8PSA - chains A and G of the 3 polymer chains in the assembly; structure by electron microscopy, 3.60 A resolution.

# Chain A
Protein: Fatty acid synthase subunit alpha
From: Saccharomyces cerevisiae
Notes: EC 2.3.1.86, 1.1.1.100, 2.3.1.41
Reference sequence: P19097 (FAS2_YEAST); residue numbers follow UniProt; this construct covers 1-1887
Amino-acid sequence (1887 residues; each row starts with the number of its first residue):
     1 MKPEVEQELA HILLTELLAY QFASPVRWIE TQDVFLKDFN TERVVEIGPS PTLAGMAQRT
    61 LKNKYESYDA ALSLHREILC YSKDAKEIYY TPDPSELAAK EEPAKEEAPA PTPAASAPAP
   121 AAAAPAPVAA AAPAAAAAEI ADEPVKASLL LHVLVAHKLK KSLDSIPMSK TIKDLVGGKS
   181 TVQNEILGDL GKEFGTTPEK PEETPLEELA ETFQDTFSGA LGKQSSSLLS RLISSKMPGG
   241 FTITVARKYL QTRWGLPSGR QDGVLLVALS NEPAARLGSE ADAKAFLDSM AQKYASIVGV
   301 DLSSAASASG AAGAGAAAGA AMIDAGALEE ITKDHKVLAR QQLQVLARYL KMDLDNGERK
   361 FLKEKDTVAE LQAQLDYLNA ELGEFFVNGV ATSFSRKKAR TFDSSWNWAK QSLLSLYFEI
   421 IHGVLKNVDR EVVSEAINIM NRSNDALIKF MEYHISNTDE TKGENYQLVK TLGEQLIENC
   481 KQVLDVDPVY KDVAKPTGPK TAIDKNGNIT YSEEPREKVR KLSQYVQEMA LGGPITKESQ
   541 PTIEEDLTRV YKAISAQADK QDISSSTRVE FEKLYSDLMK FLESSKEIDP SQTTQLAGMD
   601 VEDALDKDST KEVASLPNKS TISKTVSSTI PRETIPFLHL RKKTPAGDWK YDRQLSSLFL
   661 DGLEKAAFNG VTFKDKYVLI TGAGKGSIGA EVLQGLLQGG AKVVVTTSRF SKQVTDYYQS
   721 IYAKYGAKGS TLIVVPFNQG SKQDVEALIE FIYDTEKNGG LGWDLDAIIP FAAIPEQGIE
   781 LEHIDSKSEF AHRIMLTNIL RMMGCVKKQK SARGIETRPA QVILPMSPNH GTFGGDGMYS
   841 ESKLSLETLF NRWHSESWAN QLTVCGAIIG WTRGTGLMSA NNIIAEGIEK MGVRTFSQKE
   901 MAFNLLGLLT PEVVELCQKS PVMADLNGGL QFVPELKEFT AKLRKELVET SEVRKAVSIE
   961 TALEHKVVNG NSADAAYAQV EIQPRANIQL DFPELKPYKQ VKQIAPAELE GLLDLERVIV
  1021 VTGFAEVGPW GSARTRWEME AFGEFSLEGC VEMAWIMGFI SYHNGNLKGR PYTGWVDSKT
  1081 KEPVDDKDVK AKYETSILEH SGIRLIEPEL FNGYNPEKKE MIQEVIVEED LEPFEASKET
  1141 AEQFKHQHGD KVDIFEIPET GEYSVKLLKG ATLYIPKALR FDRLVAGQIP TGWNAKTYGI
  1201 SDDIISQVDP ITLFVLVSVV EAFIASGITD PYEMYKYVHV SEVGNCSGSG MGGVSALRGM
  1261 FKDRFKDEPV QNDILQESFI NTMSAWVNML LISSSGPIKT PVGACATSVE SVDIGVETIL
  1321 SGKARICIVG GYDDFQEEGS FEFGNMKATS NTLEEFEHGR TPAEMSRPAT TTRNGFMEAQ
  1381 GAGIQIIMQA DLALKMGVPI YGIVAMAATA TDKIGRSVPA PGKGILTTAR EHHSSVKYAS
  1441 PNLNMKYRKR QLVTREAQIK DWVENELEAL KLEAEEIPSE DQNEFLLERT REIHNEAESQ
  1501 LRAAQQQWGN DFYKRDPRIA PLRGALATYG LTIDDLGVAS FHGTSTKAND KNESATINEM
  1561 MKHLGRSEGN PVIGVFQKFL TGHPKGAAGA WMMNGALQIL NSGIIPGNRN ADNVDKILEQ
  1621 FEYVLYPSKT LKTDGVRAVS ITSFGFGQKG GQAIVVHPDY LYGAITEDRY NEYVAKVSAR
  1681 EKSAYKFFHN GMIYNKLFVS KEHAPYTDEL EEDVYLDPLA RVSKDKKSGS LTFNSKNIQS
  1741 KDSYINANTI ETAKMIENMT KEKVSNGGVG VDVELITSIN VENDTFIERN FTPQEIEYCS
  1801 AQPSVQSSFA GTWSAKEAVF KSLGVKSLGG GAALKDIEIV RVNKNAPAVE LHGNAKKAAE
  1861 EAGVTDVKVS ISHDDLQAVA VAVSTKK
Disordered / not traced: 95-327, 540-598, 875-879, 1887
Disulfide bonds: Cys1246-Cys1327
Swiss-Prot annotation at these positions:
  - active site (For beta-ketoacyl synthase activity): Cys1305, His1542, His1583
  - binding site (acetyl-CoA): Asp1772 to Glu1774, Tyr1798, Ser1808, Glu1817 to Ser1827, Arg1841 to Lys1844, Ile1871 to His1873
  - binding site (Mg(2+)): Asp1772, Val1773, Glu1774, Ser1872, His1873
  - modified residue: Ser50 (Phosphoserine), Ser180 (O-(pantetheine 4'-phosphoryl)serine), Ser523 (Phosphoserine), Ser958 (Phosphoserine), Ser1440 (Phosphoserine)
  - cross-link: Lys37 (Glycyl lysine isopeptide (Lys-Gly) (interchain with G-Cter in ubiquitin))
  - mutagenesis: Gly1250 (G1250S: Cerulenin-resistance), Val1769 (V1769D: Does not affect oligomerization; when associated with S-1771 and L-1773 or S-1771; L-1773; S-1879 and E-1881), Gly1770 (G1770D: Loss of transferase activity), Val1771 (V1771S: Does not affect oligomerization but lacks transferase activity; when associated with D-1769 and L-1773 or D-1769; L-1773; S-1879 and E-1881), Asp1772 (D1772S: Loss of transferase activity; when associated with S-1774), Val1773 (V1773L: Does not affect oligomerization but lacks transferase activity; when associated with D-1769 and S-1771 or D-1769; S-1771; S-1879 and E-1881), Glu1774 (E1774S: Loss of transferase activity; when associated with S-1772), Arg1841 (R1841A: Loss off transferase activity), Val1879 (V1879S: Does not affect oligomerization but lacks transferase activity; when associated with D-1769; S-1771; L-1773 and E-1881), Val1881 (V1881E: Does not affect oligomerization but lacks transferase activity; when associated with D-1769; S-1771; L-1773 and S-1879)

# Chain G
Protein: Fatty acid synthase subunit beta
From: Saccharomyces cerevisiae
Notes: EC 2.3.1.86, 4.2.1.59, 1.3.1.9, 2.3.1.38, 2.3.1.39, 3.1.2.14
Reference sequence: P07149 (FAS1_YEAST); residues 1-2051 here = UniProt positions 1-2051
Amino-acid sequence (2051 residues; numbered 1 to 2051; the number before each row is that of its first residue):
     1 MDAYSTRPLT LSHGSLEHVL LVPTASFFIA SQLQEQFNKI LPEPTEGFAA DDEPTTPAEL
    61 VGKFLGYVSS LVEPSKVGQF DQVLNLCLTE FENCYLEGND IHALAAKLLQ ENDTTLVKTK
   121 ELIKNYITAR IMAKRPFDKK SNSALFRAVG EGNAQLVAIF GGQGNTDDYF EELRDLYQTY
   181 HVLVGDLIKF SAETLSELIR TTLDAEKVFT QGLNILEWLE NPSNTPDKDY LLSIPISCPL
   241 IGVIQLAHYV VTAKLLGFTP GELRSYLKGA TGHSQGLVTA VAIAETDSWE SFFVSVRKAI
   301 TVLFFIGVRC YEAYPNTSLP PSILEDSLEN NEGVPSPMLS ISNLTQEQVQ DYVNKTNSHL
   361 PAGKQVEISL VNGAKNLVVS GPPQSLYGLN LTLRKAKAPS GLDQSRIPFS ERKLKFSNRF
   421 LPVASPFHSH LLVPASDLIN KDLVKNNVSF NAKDIQIPVY DTFDGSDLRV LSGSISERIV
   481 DCIIRLPVKW ETTTQFKATH ILDFGPGGAS GLGVLTHRNK DGTGVRVIVA GTLDINPDDD
   541 YGFKQEIFDV TSNGLKKNPN WLEEYHPKLI KNKSGKIFVE TKFSKLIGRP PLLVPGMTPC
   601 TVSPDFVAAT TNAGYTIELA GGGYFSAAGM TAAIDSVVSQ IEKGSTFGIN LIYVNPFMLQ
   661 WGIPLIKELR SKGYPIQFLT IGAGVPSLEV ASEYIETLGL KYLGLKPGSI DAISQVINIA
   721 KAHPNFPIAL QWTGGRGGGH HSFEDAHTPM LQMYSKIRRH PNIMLIFGSG FGSADDTYPY
   781 LTGEWSTKFD YPPMPFDGFL FGSRVMIAKE VKTSPDAKKC IAACTGVPDD KWEQTYKKPT
   841 GGIVTVRSEM GEPIHKIATR GVMLWKEFDE TIFNLPKNKL VPTLEAKRDY IISRLNADFQ
   901 KPWFATVNGQ ARDLATMTYE EVAKRLVELM FIRSTNSWFD VTWRTFTGDF LRRVEERFTK
   961 SKTLSLIQSY SLLDKPDEAI EKVFNAYPAA REQFLNAQDI DHFLSMCQNP MQKPVPFVPV
  1021 LDRRFEIFFK KDSLWQSEHL EAVVDQDVQR TCILHGPVAA QFTKVIDEPI KSIMDGIHDG
  1081 HIKKLLHQYY GDDESKIPAV EYFGGESPVD VQSQVDSSSV SEDSAVFKAT SSTDEESWFK
  1141 ALAGSEINWR HASFLCSFIT QDKMFVSNPI RKVFKPSQGM VVEISNGNTS SKTVVTLSEP
  1201 VQGELKPTVI LKLLKENIIQ MEMIENRTMD GKPVSLPLLY NFNPDNGFAP ISEVMEDRNQ
  1261 RIKEMYWKLW IDEPFNLDFD PRDVIKGKDF EITAKEVYDF THAVGNNCED FVSRPDRTML
  1321 APMDFAIVVG WRAIIKAIFP NTVDGDLLKL VHLSNGYKMI PGAKPLQVGD VVSTTAVIES
  1381 VVNQPTGKIV DVVGTLSRNG KPVMEVTSSF FYRGNYTDFE NTFQKTVEPV YQMHIKTSKD
  1441 IAVLRSKEWF QLDDEDFDLL NKTLTFETET EVTFKNANIF SSVKCFGPIK VELPTKETVE
  1501 IGIVDYEAGA SHGNPVVDFL KRNGSTLEQK VNLENPIPIA VLDSYTPSTN EPYARVSGDL
  1561 NPIHVSRHFA SYANLPGTIT HGMFSSASVR ALIENWAADS VSSRVRGYTC QFVDMVLPNT
  1621 ALKTSIQHVG MINGRKLIKF ETRNEDDVVV LTGEAEIEQP VTTFVFTGQG SQEQGMGMDL
  1681 YKTSKAAQDV WNRADNHFKD TYGFSILDIV INNPVNLTIH FGGEKGKRIR ENYSAMIFET
  1741 IVDGKLKTEK IFKEINEHST SYTFRSEKGL LSATQFTQPA LTLMEKAAFE DLKSKGLIPA
  1801 DATFAGHSLG EYAALASLAD VMSIESLVEV VFYRGMTMQV AVPRDELGRS NYGMIAINPG
  1861 RVAASFSQEA LQYVVERVGK RTGWLVEIVN YNVENQQYVA AGDLRALDTV TNVLNFIKLQ
  1921 KIDIIELQKS LSLEEVEGHL FEIIDEASKK SAVKPRPLKL ERGFACIPLV GISVPFHSTY
  1981 LMNGVKPFKS FLKKNIIKEN VKVARLAGKY IPNLTAKPFQ VTKEYFQDVY DLTGSEPIKE
  2041 IIDNWEKYEQ S
Disordered / not traced: 1-4, 1111-1120, 2051
Ligand contacts: FMN (flavin mononucleotide): Pro595, Gly596, Met597, Thr598, Pro599, Cys600, Asn650, Ile652, Gly682, Ala683, Lys706, Thr733, Arg736, Gly737, Gly738, Gly739, Ser769, Gly770, Phe771, Leu800, Phe801, Gly802, Ser803, Met806, Leu1054, His1055, Gly1056, Ala1059
Swiss-Prot annotation at these positions:
  - active site: Ser274 (For acetyltransferase activity), Ser1808 (For malonyltransferase activity)
  - modified residue: Met1 (N-acetylmethionine), Thr733 (Phosphothreonine), Ser1121 (Phosphoserine)
  - cross-link: Lys1364 (Glycyl lysine isopeptide (Lys-Gly) (interchain with G-Cter in ubiquitin))

# Chain A / chain G interface
Residue-residue contacts - 224 pairs, chain A then chain G:
  Met1(A) with Val2021(G), hydrophobic; Tyr2048(G); Glu2049(G)
  Lys2(A) with Gln2050(G)
  Glu4(A) with Glu1497(G); Lys1998(G)
  Val5(A) with Tyr2048(G)
  Glu6(A) with Val2003(G)
  Gln7(A) with Thr1495(G); Lys1998(G), hydrogen bond; Glu1999(G); Val2001(G), hydrogen bond (side chain-backbone)
  Glu8(A) with Lys1998(G); Ile2041(G); Tyr2048(G)
  Leu9(A) with Val2021(G), hydrophobic; Phe2026(G); Ile2041(G), hydrophobic
  Ala10(A) with Val2003(G), hydrophobic; Phe2019(G), hydrophobic; Val2021(G), hydrophobic
  His11(A) with Ile1996(G), hydrogen bond (side chain-backbone); Ile1997(G); Lys1998(G)
  Ile12(A) with Lys1993(G)
  Leu13(A) with Phe2019(G), hydrophobic; Gln2020(G); Tyr2025(G), hydrophobic; Phe2026(G), hydrophobic
  Leu14(A) with Tyr2010(G)
  Thr15(A) with Leu1992(G); Lys1993(G)
  Glu16(A) with Lys1989(G); Ser2035(G), hydrogen bond; Pro2037(G)
  Leu17(A) with Tyr2010(G), hydrophobic; Pro2012(G), hydrophobic; Thr2015(G); Tyr2025(G), hydrophobic; Val2029(G), hydrophobic
  Leu18(A) with Leu1815(G), hydrophobic; Phe1988(G); Leu1992(G)
  Ala19(A) with Val1985(G); Lys1989(G); Leu1992(G)
  Tyr20(A) with Val1985(G), hydrophobic; Thr2033(G); Gly2034(G); Ser2035(G)
  Gln21(A) with Ser1808(G); Tyr1812(G), hydrogen bond; His1977(G), hydrogen bond (backbone-side chain); Asn2013(G)
  Phe22(A) with Arg1834(G); Met1838(G), hydrophobic; His1977(G), hydrogen bond (backbone-side chain); Leu1981(G), hydrophobic; Gly1984(G); Val1985(G), hydrophobic; Phe1988(G), hydrophobic
  Ala23(A) with His1977(G); Ser1978(G); Leu1981(G), hydrophobic; Met1982(G); Val1985(G), hydrophobic
  Ser24(A) with Val1889(G); His1977(G), hydrogen bond (backbone-side chain); Leu2014(G)
  Pro25(A) with Ile1888(G); Val1889(G); Tyr1891(G), hydrophobic; Leu2014(G)
  Val26(A) with Val1889(G), hydrogen bond (backbone-backbone); Asn1890(G); Tyr1891(G), hydrogen bond (backbone-backbone); Asn2013(G)
  Arg27(A) with Tyr1891(G); Asn2013(G), hydrogen bond (backbone-backbone); Leu2014(G); Ala2016(G); Leu2032(G)
  Trp28(A) with Ala1805(G); Gly1806(G); Tyr1891(G), hydrogen bond (backbone-backbone); Asn1892(G); Asn2013(G)
  Ile29(A) with Tyr1891(G), hydrogen bond (backbone-backbone); Asn1892(G); Val1893(G); Glu1894(G)
  Glu30(A) with Ala2016(G)
  Thr31(A) with Ala1805(G); Ile2011(G); Pro2012(G); Ala2016(G)
  Gln32(A) with Asn1892(G)
  Val34(A) with Ile2011(G), hydrophobic; Ala2016(G); Pro2018(G)
  Phe35(A) with Thr1663(G); Thr1803(G); Ile2011(G), hydrophobic
  Phe39(A) with Thr1803(G); Gly2008(G); Pro2018(G), hydrophobic
  Thr41(A) with Val1661(G), hydrogen bond (side chain-backbone); Thr1662(G), hydrogen bond (side chain-backbone); Thr1663(G), hydrogen bond
  Glu42(A) with Val1661(G), hydrogen bond (backbone-backbone)
  Arg43(A) with Val1661(G), hydrogen bond (backbone-backbone); Thr1662(G); Thr1663(G), hydrogen bond (backbone-backbone)
  Val44(A) with Thr1663(G); Val1665(G), hydrophobic
  Val45(A) with Thr1663(G), hydrogen bond (backbone-backbone); Phe1664(G); Val1665(G), hydrogen bond (backbone-backbone)
  Glu46(A) with Val1665(G); Thr1667(G), hydrogen bond
  Ile47(A) with Val1665(G), hydrogen bond (backbone-backbone); Phe1666(G); Thr1667(G), hydrogen bond (backbone-backbone); Glu1785(G)
  Gly48(A) with Thr1667(G); Met1784(G); Glu1785(G)
  Pro49(A) with Ser1671(G); Leu1781(G); Met1784(G)
  Ser50(A) with Thr1667(G), hydrogen bond (backbone-side chain); Ser1671(G)
  Thr52(A) with Thr1667(G); His1807(G)
  Leu53(A) with Val1665(G), hydrophobic; Phe1666(G); His1807(G)
  Met56(A) with Asn1892(G); Val1893(G), hydrophobic
  Arg59(A) with Gln1896(G)
  Asn63(A) with Glu1894(G), hydrogen bond (side chain-backbone)
  Lys64(A) with Glu1894(G)
  Tyr81(A) with Leu1680(G); Ala1788(G), hydrophobic; Asp1791(G), hydrogen bond; Leu1792(G), hydrophobic
  Ile88(A) with Leu1792(G), hydrophobic; Leu1797(G)
  Tyr89(A) with Asp1791(G), hydrogen bond; Leu1792(G); Lys1795(G); Leu1797(G), hydrophobic
  Tyr90(A) with Leu1533(G); Ile1537(G), hydrophobic; Leu1797(G), hydrophobic
  Thr91(A) with Glu1534(G)
  Val953(A) with Lys1439(G)
  Val957(A) with Val1443(G), hydrophobic
  Glu960(A) with Lys1447(G), salt bridge; Phe1519(G); Arg1522(G), salt bridge; Asn1523(G)
  Thr961(A) with Lys1447(G)
  Glu964(A) with Lys1447(G), salt bridge; Trp1449(G); Pro1515(G)
  Val967(A) with His1512(G); Asp1518(G)
  Val968(A) with Tyr1506(G); Ala1510(G); Ser1511(G); His1512(G), hydrogen bond (backbone-backbone); Pro1515(G), hydrophobic
  Asn969(A) with Ala1510(G)
  Gly970(A) with His1512(G)
  Gln979(A) with Leu964(G); Gln968(G)
  Val980(A) with Arg952(G); Leu964(G); Ser965(G), hydrogen bond (backbone-backbone); Gln968(G), hydrogen bond (backbone-side chain)
  Glu981(A) with Lys962(G), salt bridge; Thr963(G)
  Ile982(A) with Arg952(G); Glu955(G); Glu956(G); Thr959(G); Lys962(G); Thr963(G), hydrogen bond (backbone-backbone); Ser965(G)
  Gln983(A) with Glu956(G); Lys962(G)
  Pro984(A) with Glu956(G); Thr959(G); Lys960(G)
  Arg985(A) with Arg953(G); Glu956(G), salt bridge; Arg957(G)
  Ala986(A) with Arg957(G), hydrogen bond (backbone-side chain)
  Asn987(A) with Arg957(G); Phe958(G); Gln993(G), hydrogen bond; Asn996(G)
  Gln989(A) with Gln993(G), hydrogen bond
  Tyr1062(A) with Gln998(G); Asp1001(G), hydrogen bond
  Asn1064(A) with Asp1001(G), hydrogen bond
  Thr1073(A) with Gln998(G); Asp1001(G); His1002(G)
  Trp1075(A) with Gln998(G)
  Lys1682(A) with Glu992(G), salt bridge; Phe994(G)
  Tyr1685(A) with Gln993(G), hydrogen bond; Phe994(G); Asn996(G), hydrogen bond
  Lys1686(A) with Ala915(G); Thr916(G)
  His1689(A) with Asn996(G), hydrogen bond; Ala997(G)
  Asn1690(A) with Ala997(G)
  Ile1693(A) with Ala997(G), hydrophobic; Gln998(G)
  Tyr1694(A) with Asp1001(G), hydrogen bond
Other interface residues (no listed pair), chain A (94 interface residues in all): Asp33, Asn40, Thr60, Leu963, Ala978, Glu1048, Pro1071, Ser1678, Ser1683
Other interface residues (no listed pair), chain G (133 interface residues in all): Thr918, Ser961, Leu995, Ser1005, Ser1446, Gly1513, Asp1599, His1628, Gln1672, Met1676, Glu1811, Val1821, Thr1837, Gln1897, Tyr1898, Lys2002, Lys2017, Trp2045

# In short
Chain A and chain G form an interface of 94 and 133 residues respectively, with 41 hydrogen bonds and 6 salt
bridges. Among the polar pairs are Glu960(A)-Lys1447(G), Glu960(A)-Arg1522(G) and Glu964(A)-Lys1447(G). Chain
G binds flavin mononucleotide.
Chain A is Fatty acid synthase subunit alpha and chain G is Fatty acid synthase subunit beta, both from
Saccharomyces cerevisiae; the structure, Asymmetric unit of the yeast fatty acid synthase in the semi
non-rotated state with ACP at ..., was determined by electron microscopy together with 8PRV, 8PRW, 8PS1, 8PS2,
8PS8, 8PS9 and 7 further entries from the same study.
